Entry 2QET (X-ray diffraction, 1.24 A resolution); this record covers chain A.

[Chain A]
Molecule: Ribosome-inactivating protein PD-L4
Organism: Phytolacca dioica
Notes: EC 3.2.2.22
UniProt: P84854 (RIPL2_PHYDI); residues 1-261 here = UniProt positions 1-261
Amino-acid sequence (261 residues; row label = number of the first residue in the row):
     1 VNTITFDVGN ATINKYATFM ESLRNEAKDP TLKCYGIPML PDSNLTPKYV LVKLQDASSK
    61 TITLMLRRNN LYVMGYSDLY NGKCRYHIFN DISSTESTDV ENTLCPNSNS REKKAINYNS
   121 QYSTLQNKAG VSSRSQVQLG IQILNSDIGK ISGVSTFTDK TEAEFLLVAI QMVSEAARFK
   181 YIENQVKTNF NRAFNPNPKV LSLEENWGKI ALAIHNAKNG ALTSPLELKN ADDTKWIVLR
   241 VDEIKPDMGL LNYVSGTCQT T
Cystine bridges: Cys34-Cys258, Cys84-Cys105
Sequence notes: engineered mutation Ala211 (Ser in P84854)
Residues lining bound ligands: adenine (ADE): Leu71, Tyr72, Val73, Phe89, Ser120, Gln121, Tyr122, Ile170, Ser174, Glu175, Arg178
Curated features (UniProtKB/Swiss-Prot):
  - active site: Glu175
  - glycosylation: Asn10 (N-linked (GlcNAc...) asparagine)

[Summary]
Ligands of chain A: adenine. From UniProt: active-site residue Glu175.
Chain A is Ribosome-inactivating protein PD-L4 (Phytolacca dioica); the structure, Structure of the mutant
S211A of the ribosome inactivating protein PDL4 from P. dioica in complex ..., was determined by X-ray
diffraction (same publication as 2QES, 2Z4U and 2Z53).
